Entry 5VJH (electron microscopy, 4.00 A resolution); this record covers chains D and E of the 7 polymer chains in the assembly.

== Chain D (and E) ==
Molecule: Heat shock protein 104
Organism: Saccharomyces cerevisiae (strain ATCC 204508 / S288c)
Notes: chain E of this document is another copy of the same molecule, construct and numbering; everything in this record applies to it too
UniProt: P31539 (HS104_YEAST); numbering as in UniProt (aligned over 1-908)
Sequence (908 residues; each row starts with the number of its first residue):
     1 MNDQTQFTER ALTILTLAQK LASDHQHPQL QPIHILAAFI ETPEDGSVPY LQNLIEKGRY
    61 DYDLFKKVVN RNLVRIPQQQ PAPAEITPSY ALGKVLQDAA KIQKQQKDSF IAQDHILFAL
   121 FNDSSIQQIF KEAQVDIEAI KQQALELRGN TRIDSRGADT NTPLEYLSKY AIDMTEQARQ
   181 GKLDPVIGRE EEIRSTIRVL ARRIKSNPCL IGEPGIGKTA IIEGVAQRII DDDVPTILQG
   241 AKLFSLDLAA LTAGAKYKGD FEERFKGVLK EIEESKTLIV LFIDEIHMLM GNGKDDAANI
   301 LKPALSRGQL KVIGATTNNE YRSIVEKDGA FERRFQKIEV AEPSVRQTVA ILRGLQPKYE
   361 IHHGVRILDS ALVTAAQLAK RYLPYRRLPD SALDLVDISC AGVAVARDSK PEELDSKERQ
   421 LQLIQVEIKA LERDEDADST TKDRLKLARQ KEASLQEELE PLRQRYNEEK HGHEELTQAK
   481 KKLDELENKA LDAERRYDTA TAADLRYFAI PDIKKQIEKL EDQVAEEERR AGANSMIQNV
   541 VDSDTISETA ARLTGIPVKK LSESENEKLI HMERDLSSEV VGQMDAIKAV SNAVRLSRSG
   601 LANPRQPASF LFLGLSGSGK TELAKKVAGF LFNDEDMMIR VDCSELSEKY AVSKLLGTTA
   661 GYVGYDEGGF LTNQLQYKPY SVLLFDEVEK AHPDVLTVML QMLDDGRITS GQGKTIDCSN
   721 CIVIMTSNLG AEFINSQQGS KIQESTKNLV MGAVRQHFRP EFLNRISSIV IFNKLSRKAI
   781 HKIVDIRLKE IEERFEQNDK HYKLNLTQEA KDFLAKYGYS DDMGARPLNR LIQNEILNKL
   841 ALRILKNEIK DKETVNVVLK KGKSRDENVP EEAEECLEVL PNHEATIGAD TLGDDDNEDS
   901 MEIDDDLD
Disordered / not traced: 1-164, 411-537, 860-873, 885-908
Swiss-Prot annotation at these positions:
  - region: Asp-905 to Asp-908 (Interaction surface for TPR repeats)
  - motif: Asn-773 to Lys-789 (Nuclear localization signal)
  - binding site (ATP): Gly-212 to Thr-219, Gly-614 to Thr-621
  - modified residue: Met-1 (N-acetylmethionine), Ser-206 (Phosphoserine), Ser-306 (Phosphoserine), Thr-499 (Phosphothreonine), Ser-535 (Phosphoserine)
  - cross-link (Glycyl lysine isopeptide (Lys-Gly)): Lys-442 (interchain with G-Cter in ubiquitin), Lys-620 (interchain with G-Cter in ubiquitin)
  - mutagenesis: Asp-184 (D184A/D/F/N/L/Q/S: Confers resistance to prion-curing by guanidine; D184K/W/Y: Impairs prion propagation), Gly-217 (G217S: Largely reduces ATP hydrolysis. Alters bud morphology and causes septin mislocalization; when associated with I-499; G217V: Completely abolishes ATP hydrolysis), Lys-218 (K218T: Abolishes substrate binding. Unable to confer thermotolerance. Reduces ATP hydrolysis by 98%; when associated with T-315. Completely abolishes ATPase activity; when associated with T-620), Tyr-257 (Y257A: Reduces thermotolerance 10-fold), Glu-285 (E285Q: In HSP104(TRAP); completely abolishes ATP hydrolysis, but does not affect nucleotide binding, thus keeping HSP104 in an ATP-bound state; when associated with Q-687), Ala-315 (A315T: Reduces ATP hydrolysis by 98%; when associated with T-218), Thr-317 (T317A: Reduces rate of ATP hydrolysis at NBD1 nearly 10-fold. No effect on oligomerization), Arg-334 (R334M: Reduces ATPase activity by 80%. Impairs oligomerization), Arg-419 (R419M: Reduces ATPase activity by 80%), Arg-444 (R444M: Reduces ATPase activity by 80%), Leu-462 (L462R: Impairs prion propagation, but does not affect thermotolerance), Arg-495 (R495M: Increases ATPase activity 3-fold), 18 further mutagenesis entries in UniProt
Residues lining bound ligands:
  - ATP-gamma-S (AGS; phosphothiophosphoric acid-adenylate ester), molecule 1: Asp-184, Pro-185, Val-186, Ile-187, Arg-189, Pro-214, Gly-215, Ile-216, Gly-217, Lys-218, Thr-219, Ala-220, Asp-284, Thr-317, Ile-351, Leu-355, Pro-389, Leu-393
  - ATP-gamma-S (AGS), molecule 2: Ile-204, Lys-205, Ala-330, Arg-333, Arg-334
  - ATP-gamma-S (AGS), molecule 3: Glu-579, Val-580, Val-581, Gln-583, Leu-615, Ser-616, Gly-617, Ser-618, Gly-619, Lys-620, Thr-621, Glu-622, Asn-728, Leu-775, Ile-783, Arg-787, Ala-825, Arg-826, Asn-829
  - ATP-gamma-S (AGS), molecule 4: Leu-700, Asp-704, Glu-761, Arg-765
Reported in the primary citation:
  - binding site for FITC casein: Tyr-257, Lys-649, Tyr-650, Val-663
  - self-association interface (contacts with another copy of this molecule): Lys-256
  - binding site for ATP-gamma-S: Arg-333, Arg-334, Arg-765, Arg-826
  - mutagenesis - N728A (Kd 33nM): increased binding to ATP
  - mutagenesis - T317A (Kd > 2muM): unchanged binding to ATP
  - mutagenesis - T317A (Kd 1.4muM): decreased binding to ATPgammaS
  - mutagenesis - N728A (Kd 16-20nM): unchanged binding to ATPgammaS
  - mutagenesis - T317A (Kd 1.4muM): decreased binding to ATP-gamma-S
  - mutagenesis - N728A (Kd 16-20nM): unchanged binding to ATP-gamma-S

== Chain D / chain E interface ==
Pairs across the interface (143; chain D residue first):
  Glu-191(D) / Arg-552(E)  salt bridge
  Arg-198(D) / Ile-398(E)
  Arg-198(D) / Ala-401(E)
  Arg-198(D) / Gly-402(E)
  Arg-198(D) / Arg-552(E)
  Ala-201(D) / His-363(E)
  Ala-201(D) / Ala-401(E)
  Ala-201(D) / Val-405(E)  hydrophobic
  Arg-202(D) / Asp-394(E)  salt bridge
  Arg-202(D) / Asp-397(E)  salt bridge
  Arg-202(D) / Ile-398(E)
  Arg-203(D) / Asp-184(E)  salt bridge
  Arg-203(D) / Lys-358(E)
  Arg-203(D) / Tyr-359(E)  hydrogen bond
  Arg-203(D) / His-362(E)
  Arg-203(D) / His-363(E)
  Arg-203(D) / Asp-397(E)  hydrogen bond (backbone-side chain)
  Ile-204(D) / Tyr-359(E)
  Ile-204(D) / Asp-397(E)  hydrogen bond (backbone-side chain)
  Lys-205(D) / Asp-390(E)  salt bridge
  Ile-211(D) / Tyr-677(E)  hydrophobic
  Pro-235(D) / Val-405(E)  hydrophobic
  Tyr-257(D) / Lys-256(E)
  Lys-258(D) / Thr-252(E)
  Lys-258(D) / Gly-254(E)
  Lys-258(D) / Ala-255(E)  hydrogen bond (backbone-backbone)
  Lys-258(D) / Phe-261(E)
  Gly-259(D) / Thr-252(E)
  Asp-260(D) / Lys-256(E)  salt bridge
  Glu-262(D) / Leu-248(E)
  Glu-262(D) / Thr-252(E)
  Glu-263(D) / Thr-252(E)
  Glu-263(D) / Ala-253(E)
  Glu-263(D) / Gly-254(E)
  Glu-263(D) / Lys-256(E)  salt bridge
  Lys-266(D) / Asp-247(E)  salt bridge
  Lys-294(D) / Glu-320(E)  salt bridge
  Asp-295(D) / Gly-291(E)
  Asp-295(D) / Lys-327(E)  salt bridge
  Ala-298(D) / Leu-248(E)  hydrophobic
  Ala-298(D) / Met-288(E)  hydrophobic
  Asn-299(D) / Leu-248(E)
  Asn-299(D) / Asp-284(E)  hydrogen bond (side chain-backbone)
  Asn-299(D) / Glu-285(E)
  Asn-299(D) / Met-288(E)  hydrogen bond
  Lys-302(D) / Glu-285(E)  salt bridge
  Pro-303(D) / Asp-284(E)
  Arg-307(D) / Lys-182(E)
  Arg-307(D) / Glu-223(E)  salt bridge
  Asn-318(D) / Tyr-677(E)  hydrogen bond (backbone-side chain)
  Asn-319(D) / Asn-673(E)
  Tyr-321(D) / Tyr-677(E)
  Arg-322(D) / Glu-667(E)
  Arg-322(D) / Asn-673(E)  hydrogen bond
  Arg-322(D) / Gln-676(E)  hydrogen bond
  Arg-322(D) / Tyr-677(E)
  Glu-326(D) / Lys-714(E)  salt bridge
  Lys-327(D) / Tyr-665(E)
  Lys-327(D) / Gln-712(E)
  Ala-330(D) / Glu-285(E)
  Glu-332(D) / Arg-386(E)  hydrogen bond (backbone-side chain)
  Arg-333(D) / Pro-214(E)
  Arg-333(D) / Gly-215(E)
  Arg-333(D) / Arg-386(E)
  Arg-333(D) / Asp-390(E)  salt bridge
  Phe-335(D) / Arg-386(E)  hydrogen bond (backbone-side chain)
  Gln-336(D) / Asp-394(E)
  Gln-336(D) / Ile-398(E)
  Gln-336(D) / Leu-553(E)
  Lys-337(D) / Gln-676(E)
  Glu-339(D) / Tyr-677(E)
  Gln-377(D) / Phe-795(E)
  Gln-377(D) / Glu-796(E)
  Lys-380(D) / Asp-636(E)  salt bridge
  Arg-381(D) / Glu-796(E)  salt bridge
  Lys-559(D) / Glu-796(E)  salt bridge
  Asn-566(D) / Leu-845(E)  hydrogen bond (side chain-backbone)
  Leu-569(D) / Leu-845(E)  hydrophobic
  Ile-570(D) / Leu-845(E)  hydrophobic
  Ile-570(D) / Lys-846(E)
  Asn-592(D) / Asn-838(E)
  Arg-595(D) / Ala-841(E)
  Arg-595(D) / Leu-842(E)
  Arg-595(D) / Leu-845(E)
  Leu-596(D) / Gln-833(E)
  Leu-596(D) / Leu-837(E)
  Leu-596(D) / Asn-838(E)
  Ser-599(D) / Gln-797(E)  hydrogen bond (backbone-side chain)
  Ser-599(D) / Ala-841(E)
  Gly-600(D) / Gln-797(E)
  Leu-601(D) / Arg-794(E)  hydrogen bond (backbone-side chain)
  Leu-601(D) / Phe-795(E)  hydrophobic
  Leu-601(D) / Leu-837(E)
  Leu-601(D) / Leu-840(E)  hydrophobic
  Leu-601(D) / Ala-841(E)
  Leu-601(D) / Ile-844(E)  hydrophobic
  Ala-602(D) / Arg-794(E)  hydrogen bond (backbone-side chain)
  Asn-603(D) / Arg-794(E)
  Arg-605(D) / Asp-636(E)  salt bridge
  Val-652(D) / Glu-645(E)
  Leu-656(D) / Glu-645(E)
  Thr-658(D) / Tyr-650(E)
  Thr-659(D) / Tyr-650(E)  hydrogen bond (side chain-backbone)
  Thr-659(D) / Ser-653(E)
  Thr-659(D) / Lys-654(E)
  Ala-660(D) / Thr-658(E)
  Ala-660(D) / Val-663(E)
  Ala-660(D) / Gly-664(E)
  Gly-661(D) / Thr-658(E)
  Gly-661(D) / Tyr-662(E)
  Gly-661(D) / Val-663(E)  hydrogen bond (backbone-backbone)
  Tyr-662(D) / Lys-649(E)  hydrogen bond (side chain-backbone)
  Tyr-662(D) / Tyr-650(E)  hydrophobic
  Tyr-662(D) / Ser-653(E)
  Tyr-665(D) / Gly-664(E)
  Thr-697(D) / Ser-644(E)
  Thr-697(D) / Lys-690(E)  hydrogen bond
  Val-698(D) / Glu-645(E)
  Leu-700(D) / Glu-687(E)
  Gln-701(D) / Arg-640(E)
  Gln-701(D) / Asp-642(E)
  Gln-701(D) / Ser-644(E)  hydrogen bond
  Gln-701(D) / Asp-686(E)  hydrogen bond
  Asp-705(D) / Lys-625(E)  salt bridge
  Asp-705(D) / Arg-640(E)  salt bridge
  Thr-709(D) / Asp-642(E)  hydrogen bond
  Thr-709(D) / Glu-645(E)  hydrogen bond
  Thr-709(D) / Lys-654(E)  hydrogen bond
  Thr-709(D) / Phe-670(E)
  Ser-710(D) / Lys-654(E)
  Gly-711(D) / Lys-654(E)
  Gln-712(D) / Asp-666(E)  hydrogen bond
  Gly-713(D) / Phe-670(E)
  Glu-761(D) / Lys-690(E)  salt bridge
  Glu-761(D) / Asn-728(E)  hydrogen bond
  Asn-764(D) / Ser-616(E)  hydrogen bond
  Asn-764(D) / Met-823(E)  hydrogen bond (side chain-backbone)
  Asn-764(D) / Arg-826(E)
  Asn-764(D) / Arg-830(E)  hydrogen bond (backbone-side chain)
  Arg-765(D) / Ser-616(E)
  Arg-765(D) / Arg-826(E)
  Ile-766(D) / Arg-830(E)  hydrogen bond (backbone-side chain)
  Ser-767(D) / Arg-830(E)  hydrogen bond (backbone-side chain)
Other interface residues (no listed pair), chain D (90 interface residues in all): Ile-197, Val-199, Asp-296, Ile-300, Gly-329, Arg-334, Tyr-382, Pro-604, Asp-694, Asp-704, Arg-707, Lys-714, Thr-715, Arg-759, Pro-760
Other interface residues (no listed pair), chain E (85 interface residues in all): Ala-249, His-287, Asn-292, Asp-296, Leu-393, Gly-617, Gly-669, Thr-672

== Summary ==
Chain D and chain E form an interface of 90 and 85 residues respectively; the contacts include 31 hydrogen
bonds and 21 salt bridges. Polar contacts include Glu-191(D)/Arg-552(E), Arg-202(D)/Asp-394(E) and
Arg-202(D)/Asp-397(E). The paper reports a binding site for FITC casein at Tyr-257(D), Lys-649(D) and
Tyr-650(D) among others; N728A of chain D increases binding to ATP.
Chain D and chain E are both Heat shock protein 104 (Saccharomyces cerevisiae (strain ATCC 204508 / S288c));
the structure, Closed State CryoEM Reconstruction of Hsp104:ATPyS and FITC casein, was determined by electron
microscopy (same publication as 5VY9, 5VY8 and 5VYA).
